Entry 6O7V (electron microscopy, 6.60 A resolution (low resolution: residue-level contacts below are approximate; hydrogen-bond / salt-bridge calls are withheld)); this record covers chains O and a of the 31 polymer chains in the assembly.

Chain O:
Protein: V-type proton ATPase subunit C
From: Saccharomyces cerevisiae (strain ATCC 204508 / S288c)
Reference sequence: P31412 (VATC_YEAST); residues 1-392 here = UniProt positions 1-392
Sequence (392 residues; numbered 1 to 392; the number before each row is that of its first residue):
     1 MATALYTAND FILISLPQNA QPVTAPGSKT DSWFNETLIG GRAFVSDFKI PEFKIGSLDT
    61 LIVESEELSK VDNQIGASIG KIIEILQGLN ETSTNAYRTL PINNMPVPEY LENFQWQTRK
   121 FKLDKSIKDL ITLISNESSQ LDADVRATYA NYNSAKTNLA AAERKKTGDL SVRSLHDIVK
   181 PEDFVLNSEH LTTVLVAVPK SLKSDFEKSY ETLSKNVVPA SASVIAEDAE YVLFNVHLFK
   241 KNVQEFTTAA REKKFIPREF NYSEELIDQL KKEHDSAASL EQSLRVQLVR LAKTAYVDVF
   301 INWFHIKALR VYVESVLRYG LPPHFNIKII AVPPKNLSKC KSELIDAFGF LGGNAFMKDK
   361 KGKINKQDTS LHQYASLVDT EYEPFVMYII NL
UniProt features mapped onto this chain:
  - modified residue: Ala2 (N-acetylalanine)
  - mutagenesis: Phe255 (F255A: Is rapidly degraded and disrupts stable ATPase assembly)

Chain a:
Protein: V-type proton ATPase subunit a, Golgi isoform
From: Saccharomyces cerevisiae (strain ATCC 204508 / S288c)
Reference sequence: P37296 (STV1_YEAST); residue numbers follow UniProt; this construct covers 1-890
Sequence (890 residues; each row starts with the number of its first residue):
     1 MNQEEAIFRS ADMTYVQLYI PLEVIREVTF LLGKMSVFMV MDLNKDLTAF QRGYVNQLRR
    61 FDEVERMVGF LNEVVEKHAA ETWKYILHID DEGNDIAQPD MADLINTMEP LSLENVNDMV
   121 KEITDCESRA RQLDESLDSL RSKLNDLLEQ RQVIFECSKF IEVNPGIAGR ATNPEIEQEE
   181 RDVDEFRMTP DDISETLSDA FSFDDETPQD RGALGNDLTR NQSVEDLSFL EQGYQHRYMI
   241 TGSIRRTKVD ILNRILWRLL RGNLIFQNFP IEEPLLEGKE KVEKDCFIIF THGETLLKKV
   301 KRVIDSLNGK IVSLNTRSSE LVDTLNRQID DLQRILDTTE QTLHTELLVI HDQLPVWSAM
   361 TKREKYVYTT LNKFQQESQG LIAEGWVPST ELIHLQDSLK DYIETLGSEY STVFNVILTN
   421 KLPPTYHRTN KFTQAFQSIV DAYGIATYKE INAGLATVVT FPFMFAIMFG DMGHGFILFL
   481 MALFLVLNER KFGAMHRDEI FDMAFTGRYV LLLMGAFSVY TGLLYNDIFS KSMTIFKSGW
   541 QWPSTFRKGE SIEAKKTGVY PFGLDFAWHG TDNGLLFSNS YKMKLSILMG YAHMTYSFMF
   601 SYINYRAKNS KVDIIGNFIP GLVFMQSIFG YLSWAIVYKW SKDWIKDDKP APGLLNMLIN
   661 MFLAPGTIDD QLYSGQAKLQ VVLLLAALVC VPWLLLYKPL TLRRLNKNGG GGRPHGYQSV
   721 GNIEHEEQIA QQRHSAEGFQ GMIISDVASV ADSINESVGG GEQGPFNFGD VMIHQVIHTI
   781 EFCLNCISHT ASYLRLWALS LAHAQLSSVL WDMTISNAFS SKNSGSPLAV MKVVFLFAMW
   841 FVLTVCILVF MEGTSAMLHA LRLHWVEAMS KFFEGEGYAY EPFSFRAIIE
Not modelled in the structure: 1-15, 36-57, 79-110, 164-237, 273-281, 417-452, 708-765, 872-890
UniProt features mapped onto this chain:
  - modified residue: Met1 (N-acetylmethionine), Ser223 (Phosphoserine), Ser228 (Phosphoserine)

How chain O and chain a interact:
Pairs across the interface (12):
  Leu58(O) - Gly293(a)
  Leu58(O) - Glu294(a)
  Leu58(O) - Thr295(a)
  Asp59(O) - Glu294(a)
  Asp59(O) - Thr295(a)
  Thr60(O) - Thr295(a)
  Ile62(O) - Leu296(a)
  Ser376(O) - Leu259(a)
  Val378(O) - Arg258(a)
  Asp379(O) - Arg254(a)
  Asp379(O) - Arg258(a)
  Thr380(O) - Arg258(a)
Other interface residues (no listed pair), chain O (10 interface residues in all): Ala375, Leu377

Overview:
10 residues of chain O face 7 of chain a across their interface. Curated annotation (UniProt) lists one
mutagenesis site on chain O.
Here chain O is V-type proton ATPase subunit C and chain a is V-type proton ATPase subunit a, Golgi isoform,
both from Saccharomyces cerevisiae (strain ATCC 204508 / S288c). Entry 6O7V (Saccharomyces cerevisiae V-ATPase
Stv1-V1VO State 1) was determined by electron microscopy (same publication as 6O7T, 6O7U, 6O7W and 6O7X).
